PDB entry 7JGS | electron microscopy, 3.20 A resolution | chains C and G of the 9 polymer chains in the assembly

[Chain C]
Molecule: AT22044p1
Organism: Drosophila melanogaster
UniProt: Q7K2L1 (Q7K2L1_DROME); numbering as in UniProt (aligned over 1-721)
Amino-acid sequence (721 residues; each row starts with the number of its first residue):
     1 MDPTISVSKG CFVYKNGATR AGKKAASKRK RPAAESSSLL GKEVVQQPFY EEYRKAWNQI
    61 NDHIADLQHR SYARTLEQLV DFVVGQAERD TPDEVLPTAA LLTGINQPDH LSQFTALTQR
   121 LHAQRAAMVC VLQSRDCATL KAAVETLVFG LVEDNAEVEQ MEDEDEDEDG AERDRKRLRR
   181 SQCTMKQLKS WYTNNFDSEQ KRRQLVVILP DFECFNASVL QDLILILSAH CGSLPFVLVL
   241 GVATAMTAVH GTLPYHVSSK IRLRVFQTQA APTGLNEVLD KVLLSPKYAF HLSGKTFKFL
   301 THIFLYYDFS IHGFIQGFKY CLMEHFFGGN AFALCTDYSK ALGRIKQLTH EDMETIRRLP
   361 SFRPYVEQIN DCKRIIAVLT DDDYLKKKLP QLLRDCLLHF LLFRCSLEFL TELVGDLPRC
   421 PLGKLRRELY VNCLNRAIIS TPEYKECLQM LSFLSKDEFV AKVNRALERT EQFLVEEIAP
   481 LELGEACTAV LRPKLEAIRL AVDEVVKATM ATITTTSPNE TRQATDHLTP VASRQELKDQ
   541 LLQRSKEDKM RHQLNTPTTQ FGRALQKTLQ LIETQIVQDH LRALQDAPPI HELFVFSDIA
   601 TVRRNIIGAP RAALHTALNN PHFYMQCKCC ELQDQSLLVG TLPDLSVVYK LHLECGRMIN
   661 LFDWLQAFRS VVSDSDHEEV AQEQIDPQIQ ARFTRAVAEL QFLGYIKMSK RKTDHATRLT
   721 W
Unresolved in the structure: 21-37, 90-93, 160-176, 200-201, 509-561, 673-686
What the authors report for this chain:
  - mutagenesis - K141A (3-fold): decreased binding to DNA

[Chain G]
Molecule: Cell division control protein
Organism: Drosophila melanogaster
UniProt: Q9VSM9 (Q9VSM9_DROME); residues 242-662 here = UniProt positions 242-662
Amino-acid sequence (424 residues; each row starts with the number of its first residue):
   239 SNANNLPSPS RNKYQNARRV LNSAETQNLP GRESQLQELR EFFSNHLESQ TSGSLYVSGQ
   299 PGTGKTACLS LLLRDPDFSK RLQRVYINCT SIASVGAVYK KLCTELQLKV SGRTERDHLE
   359 AIQRHLKTAK RMLLLVLDEI DQLCTSRQEV LYTIFEWPAL PGSRILLVGI ANSLDLTDRA
   419 LMRLNARCEL KPRLMHFPPY SKQQIVEIFK SRLAEAEVLD VFPPVTLQLL AAKVSAISGD
   479 VRRALDIGRR VVEIAEQQKR DGEKEFNMKA LQLEGKDAVE AKEKQDTLKP VQVTQVAAVL
   539 NKVYGASQNL EEDIEASFPL QQKLMLCTLV LMLRNERNKD ISMGRLHEVY RRVCAKRNIL
   599 ALDQAEFTGT VDLVETRGIL RIMRKKEPRL HKVLLQWDEE EVHAALSDKQ LIASILSDTA
   659 CLSK
Unresolved in the structure: 239-248, 499-525, 543-555, 661-662
Construct notes: expression tag (239-241)
Bound ions: Mg2+: Thr304 (together with ATP)
Ligand contacts: ATP (adenosine-5'-triphosphate): Ser261, Ala262, Glu263, Thr264, Asn266, Leu267, Pro268, Gly269, Arg270, Gln298, Pro299, Gly300, Thr301, Gly302, Lys303, Thr304, Ala305, Glu377, Asn410, Tyr438, Ile446, Arg450, Val479, Arg480, Leu483

[How chain C and chain G interact]
Residue-residue contacts - 11 pairs, chain C then chain G:
  Met1(C) - Ala424(G)
  Met1(C) - Arg425(G)
  Ile5(C) - Arg425(G)
  Ser6(C) - Glu394(G)
  Val7(C) - Tyr390(G)  hydrophobic
  Val7(C) - Glu394(G)
  Val7(C) - Arg421(G)  hydrogen bond (backbone-side chain)
  Val7(C) - Leu428(G)  hydrophobic
  Ser8(C) - Tyr390(G)
  Ser8(C) - Thr391(G)
  Ser8(C) - Glu394(G)  hydrogen bond
Other interface residues (no listed pair), chain C (6 interface residues in all): Asp2
Other interface residues (no listed pair), chain G (9 interface residues in all): Glu387, Leu422

[Overview]
6 residues of chain C face 9 of chain G across their interface; the contacts include 2 hydrogen bonds. Among
the polar pairs are Val7(C)-Arg421(G) and Ser8(C)-Glu394(G). Bound to chain G: ATP. From the paper: K141A of
chain C reduces binding to DNA.
Here chain C is AT22044p1 and chain G is Cell division control protein, both from Drosophila melanogaster.
Entry 7JGS (Structure of Drosophila ORC bound to poly(dA/dT) DNA and Cdc6 (conformation 2)) was determined by
electron microscopy, deposited together with 7JGR, 7JK2, 7JK3, 7JK4, 7JK5 and 7JK6.
